Entry 8VN5 (X-ray diffraction, 1.65 A resolution); this record covers chains C and B of the 4 polymer chains in the assembly.

# Chain C
Molecule: 21-nt DNA strand
Sequence (21 nucleotides; row label = number of the first residue in the row):
   401 TTGACTCTCT TAAGAGAGTC A
Metal / ion sites: Na+: DA413, DG414 (shared with Asn-319(B) of chain B)

# Chain B
Name: Intron-encoded endonuclease I-PpoI
Source organism: Physarum polycephalum
Notes: EC 3.1.-.-
UniProtKB: Q94702 (PPO1_PHYPO); residues 202-363 here correspond to UniProt positions 2-163 (UniProt number = residue number - 200)
Amino-acid sequence (162 residues; row label = number of the first residue in the row):
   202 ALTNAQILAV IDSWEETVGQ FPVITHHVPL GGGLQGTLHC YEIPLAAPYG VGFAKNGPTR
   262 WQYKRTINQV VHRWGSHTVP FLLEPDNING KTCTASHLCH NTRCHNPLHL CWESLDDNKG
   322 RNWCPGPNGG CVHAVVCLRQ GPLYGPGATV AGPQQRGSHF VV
Metal / ion sites: Zn2+ site 1: Cys-241, Cys-300, Cys-305, His-310; Na+: Asn-319 (shared with DA413(C), DG414(C) of chain C); Zn2+ site 2: Cys-325, Cys-332, His-334, Cys-338

# Interface between chain C and chain B
Residue-residue contacts - 26 pairs, chain C then chain B:
  DA413(C) with Leu-316(B), base contact; Asn-319(B), phosphate contact; Lys-320(B), base contact; Asn-323(B), hydrogen bond to the phosphate; Leu-344(B), phosphate contact
  DG414(C) with Arg-261(B), base contact; Thr-295(B), phosphate contact; Ala-296(B), phosphate contact; Ser-297(B), phosphate contact; His-298(B), salt bridge to the phosphate; Leu-316(B), sugar contact; Asn-319(B), hydrogen bond to the phosphate
  DA415(C) with Asn-257(B), base contact; Arg-261(B), salt bridge to the phosphate; Thr-279(B), phosphate contact; Thr-295(B), phosphate contact; Ala-296(B), hydrogen bond to the phosphate; Trp-313(B), phosphate contact
  DG416(C) with Asn-257(B), hydrogen bond to the base; Gln-263(B), base contact; Trp-275(B), phosphate contact; Gly-276(B), hydrogen bond to the phosphate
  DA417(C) with Asn-257(B), base contact; Gln-263(B), hydrogen bond to the base; Arg-274(B), hydrogen bond to the base
  DG418(C) with Arg-274(B), hydrogen bond to the base
Also at the interface, not in a pair above, chain C (7 interface residues in all): DA412

# Summary
7 residues of chain C face 17 of chain B across their interface; the contacts include 8 hydrogen bonds and 2
salt bridges. Polar contacts include DG416(C)/Asn-257(B), DA417(C)/Gln-263(B) and DA417(C)/Arg-274(B).
Asn-319(B), DA413(C) and DG414(C) coordinate Na+.
Here chain C is a 21-nt DNA strand and chain B is Intron-encoded endonuclease I-PpoI (Physarum polycephalum).
Entry 8VN5 (Homing endonuclease I-PpoI-DNA complex:ground state at pH8.0 (Tris) with Na+) was determined by
X-ray diffraction, deposited together with 8VMO, 8VMP, 8VMQ, 8VMR, 8VMS, 8VMT and 35 further entries.
